7SAT - chains F and G of the 7 polymer chains in the assembly; structure by electron microscopy, 3.90 A resolution.

Chain F (and G):
Protein: Por secretion system protein porL/gldL
From: Porphyromonas gingivalis (strain ATCC 33277 / DSM 20709 / CIP 103683 / JCM 12257 / NCTC 11834 / 2561)
Notes: chain G of this document is another copy of the same molecule, construct and numbering; everything in this record applies to it too
Reference sequence: B2RLE9 (B2RLE9_PORG3); residue numbers follow UniProt; this construct covers 1-309
Amino-acid sequence (309 residues; numbered 1 to 309; the number before each row is that of its first residue):
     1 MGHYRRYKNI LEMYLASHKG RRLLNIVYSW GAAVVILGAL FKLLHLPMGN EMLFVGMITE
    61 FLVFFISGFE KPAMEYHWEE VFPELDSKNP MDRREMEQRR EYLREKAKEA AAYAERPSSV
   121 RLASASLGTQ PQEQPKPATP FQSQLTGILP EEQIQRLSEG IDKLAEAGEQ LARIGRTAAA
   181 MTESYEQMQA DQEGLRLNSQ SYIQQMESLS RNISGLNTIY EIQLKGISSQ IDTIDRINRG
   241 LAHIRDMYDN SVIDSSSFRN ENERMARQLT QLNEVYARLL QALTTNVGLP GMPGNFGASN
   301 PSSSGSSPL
Unresolved in the structure: 1, 79-309

Chain F / chain G interface:
Pairs across the interface - 26 pairs, chain F then chain G:
  Lys8(F) - Arg22(G)
  Phe54(F) - Leu40(G)  hydrophobic
  Phe54(F) - Leu43(G)  hydrophobic
  Phe54(F) - Leu44(G)  hydrophobic
  Met57(F) - Ile36(G)
  Met57(F) - Leu40(G)  hydrophobic
  Met57(F) - Leu43(G)  hydrophobic
  Ile58(F) - Leu40(G)  hydrophobic
  Phe61(F) - Ala33(G)
  Phe61(F) - Ile36(G)  hydrophobic
  Phe61(F) - Leu37(G)  hydrophobic
  Phe64(F) - Ser29(G)
  Phe64(F) - Ala32(G)  hydrophobic
  Phe64(F) - Ala33(G)  hydrophobic
  Phe64(F) - Ile36(G)  hydrophobic
  Phe65(F) - Trp30(G)
  Gly68(F) - Ile26(G)
  Gly68(F) - Ser29(G)
  Phe69(F) - Trp30(G)  hydrophobic
  Glu70(F) - Arg22(G)  hydrogen bond (backbone-side chain)
  Glu70(F) - Asn25(G)
  Lys71(F) - Arg22(G)
  Pro72(F) - Arg21(G)  hydrogen bond (backbone-side chain)
  Ala73(F) - Arg21(G)
  Tyr76(F) - Met74(G)  hydrophobic
  Tyr76(F) - Tyr76(G)
Other interface residues (no listed pair), chain F (17 interface residues in all): Leu53, Ser67, His77
Other interface residues (no listed pair), chain G (17 interface residues in all): His18, Ala39

Summary:
The chain F/chain G interface involves 17 residues from each chain; the contacts include 2 hydrogen bonds.
Polar contacts include Glu70(F)-Arg22(G) and Pro72(F)-Arg21(G).
Chain F and chain G are both Por secretion system protein porL/gldL (Porphyromonas gingivalis (strain ATCC
33277 / DSM 20709 / CIP 103683 / JCM 12257 / NCTC 11834 / 2561)); the structure, Structure of PorLM, the
proton-powered motor that drives Type IX protein secretion, was determined by electron microscopy (same
publication as 7SAU, 7SAX, 7SAZ and 7SB2).
